PDB entry 9K29 | electron microscopy, 3.00 A resolution | chains G and H of the 10 polymer chains in the assembly

[Chain G (and H)]
Protein: Flagellar biosynthetic protein FliQ
From: Salmonella enterica subsp. enterica serovar Typhimurium str. LT2
Notes: chain H of this document is another copy of the same molecule, construct and numbering; everything in this record applies to it too
UniProt: P0A1L5 (FLIQ_SALTY); residues 1-89 here = UniProt positions 1-89
Amino-acid sequence (89 residues; numbered 1 to 89; the number before each row is that of its first residue):
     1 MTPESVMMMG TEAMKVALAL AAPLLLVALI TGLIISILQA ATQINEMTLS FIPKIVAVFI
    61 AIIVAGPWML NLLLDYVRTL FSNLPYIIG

[Interface between chain G and chain H]
Pairs across the interface (14):
  Gln43(G) - Ala40(H)
  Ile44(G) - Ser36(H)
  Ile44(G) - Ile37(H)  hydrophobic
  Ile44(G) - Ala40(H)  hydrophobic
  Glu46(G) - Gly32(H)
  Glu46(G) - Ser36(H)  hydrogen bond
  Thr48(G) - Lys54(H)  hydrogen bond
  Leu49(G) - Leu29(H)  hydrophobic
  Leu49(G) - Leu33(H)  hydrophobic
  Ile52(G) - Leu25(H)
  Ile52(G) - Leu29(H)  hydrophobic
  Phe59(G) - Met14(H)  hydrophobic
  Phe59(G) - Leu18(H)  hydrophobic
  Leu70(G) - Met7(H)  hydrophobic
Also at the interface, not in a pair above, chain G (10 interface residues in all): Met47, Ile62
Also at the interface, not in a pair above, chain H (12 interface residues in all): Met47

[In short]
10 residues of chain G face 12 of chain H across their interface, with 2 hydrogen bonds. Polar pairs include
Glu46(G)-Ser36(H) and Thr48(G)-Lys54(H).
Chain G and chain H are both Flagellar biosynthetic protein FliQ (Salmonella enterica subsp. enterica serovar
Typhimurium str. LT2); the structure, Structure of the Salmonella flagellar FliPQR complex reconstituted in
the peptidisc, was determined by electron microscopy.
